PDB entry 5WPT | electron microscopy, 3.75 A resolution | chains A and B of the 4 polymer chains in the assembly

[Chain A (and B)]
Molecule: Mucolipin-1
Organism: Mus musculus
Notes: chain B of this document is another copy of the same molecule, construct and numbering; everything in this record applies to it too
UniProtKB: Q99J21 (MCLN1_MOUSE); residues 1-580 here = UniProt positions 1-580
Sequence (592 residues; row label = number of the first residue in the row):
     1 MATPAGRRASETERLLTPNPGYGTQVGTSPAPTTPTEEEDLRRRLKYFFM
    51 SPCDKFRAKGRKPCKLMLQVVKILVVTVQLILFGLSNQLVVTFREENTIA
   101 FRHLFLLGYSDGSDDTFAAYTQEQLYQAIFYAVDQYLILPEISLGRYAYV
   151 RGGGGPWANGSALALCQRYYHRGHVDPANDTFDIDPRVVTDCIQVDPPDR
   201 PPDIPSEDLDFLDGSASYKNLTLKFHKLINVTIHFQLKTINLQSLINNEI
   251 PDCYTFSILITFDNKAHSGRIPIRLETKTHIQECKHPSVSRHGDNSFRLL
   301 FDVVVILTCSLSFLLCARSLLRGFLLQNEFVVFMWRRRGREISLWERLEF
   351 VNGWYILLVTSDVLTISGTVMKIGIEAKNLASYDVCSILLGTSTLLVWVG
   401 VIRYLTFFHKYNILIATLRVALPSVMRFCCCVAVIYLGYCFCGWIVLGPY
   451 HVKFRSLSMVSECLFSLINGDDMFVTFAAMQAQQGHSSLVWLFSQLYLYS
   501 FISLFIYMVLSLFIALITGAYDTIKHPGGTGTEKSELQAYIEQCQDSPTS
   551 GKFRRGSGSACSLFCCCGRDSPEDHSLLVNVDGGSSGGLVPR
Disordered / not traced: 1-37, 152-161, 199-214, 286-295, 528-592
Sequence notes: expression tag (581-592)
Swiss-Prot annotation at these positions:
  - region: Arg42 to Lys62 (Interaction with phosphoinositides), Leu107 to Thr121 (Extracellular/lumenal pore loop), Cys565 to Cys567 (Required for palmitoylation and association with membranes)
  - motif: Glu11 to Leu16 (Dileucine motif), Asn469 to Phe474 (Selectivity filter), Glu573 to Leu578 (Dileucine internalization motif)
  - modified residue (Phosphoserine): Ser10, Ser557, Ser559
  - glycosylation (N-linked (GlcNAc...) asparagine): Asn220, Asn230
Covalently attached groups: N-acetylglucosamine (NAG) linked to Asn230

[Chain A / chain B interface]
Contacting residue pairs (100; chain A residue first):
  Ala119(A) - Leu144(B)
  Tyr120(A) - His103(B)  hydrogen bond
  Tyr120(A) - Leu144(B)
  Thr121(A) - Ile142(B)
  Thr121(A) - Leu144(B)
  Gln122(A) - Glu141(B)
  Gln122(A) - Ile142(B)  hydrogen bond (backbone-backbone)
  Val175(A) - Arg146(B)
  Val175(A) - Ile240(B)  hydrophobic
  Val175(A) - Leu242(B)  hydrophobic
  Asp176(A) - Ile240(B)
  Pro177(A) - Arg146(B)
  Pro177(A) - Ala148(B)  hydrophobic
  Pro177(A) - Lys238(B)
  Pro177(A) - Ile240(B)  hydrophobic
  Asp180(A) - Cys253(B)  hydrogen bond
  Asp180(A) - Cys284(B)
  Asp180(A) - Lys285(B)
  Thr181(A) - Lys285(B)
  Phe182(A) - Cys284(B)  hydrophobic
  Ile184(A) - Leu242(B)  hydrophobic
  Ile184(A) - Leu245(B)  hydrophobic
  Phe225(A) - Leu144(B)
  Phe225(A) - Arg146(B)
  His226(A) - Arg146(B)
  Lys265(A) - Gln243(B)  hydrogen bond (backbone-side chain)
  Ala266(A) - Phe93(B)
  Ala266(A) - Glu96(B)
  His267(A) - Leu242(B)
  Ser268(A) - Glu96(B)  hydrogen bond
  Ser268(A) - Asn97(B)
  Ser268(A) - Ala100(B)
  Ser268(A) - Tyr147(B)  hydrogen bond (backbone-side chain)
  Gly269(A) - Ala100(B)
  Gly269(A) - Gly145(B)
  Ile271(A) - Leu144(B)  hydrophobic
  Arg427(A) - Phe408(B)
  Cys431(A) - Ile402(B)  hydrophobic
  Cys431(A) - Leu405(B)  hydrophobic
  Val434(A) - Trp398(B)
  Val434(A) - Val401(B)  hydrophobic
  Gly438(A) - Leu395(B)
  Tyr439(A) - Leu395(B)
  Phe441(A) - Leu80(B)
  Phe441(A) - Ile81(B)  hydrophobic
  Phe441(A) - Thr394(B)
  Cys442(A) - Gly391(B)  hydrogen bond (side chain-backbone)
  Trp444(A) - Ile81(B)
  Trp444(A) - Gly84(B)
  Trp444(A) - Gln88(B)
  Ile445(A) - Leu80(B)  hydrophobic
  Ile445(A) - Phe83(B)  hydrophobic
  Val446(A) - Ser387(B)
  Pro449(A) - Val91(B)  hydrophobic
  Tyr450(A) - Asp384(B)
  Arg455(A) - Gln88(B)
  Arg455(A) - Val91(B)
  Arg455(A) - Glu95(B)
  Leu467(A) - Asn469(B)
  Ile468(A) - Asn469(B)  hydrogen bond (backbone-side chain)
  Asn469(A) - Asn469(B)  hydrogen bond (backbone-side chain)
  Gly470(A) - Asn469(B)
  Gly470(A) - Gly470(B)
  Asp471(A) - Asp471(B)
  Asp472(A) - Asp471(B)  hydrogen bond (backbone-side chain)
  Met473(A) - Phe465(B)
  Met473(A) - Ser466(B)
  Met473(A) - Asn469(B)
  Met473(A) - Asp471(B)  hydrogen bond (backbone-side chain)
  Phe474(A) - Lys453(B)
  Phe474(A) - Met459(B)  hydrophobic
  Phe474(A) - Glu462(B)
  Phe474(A) - Cys463(B)  hydrophobic
  Phe474(A) - Ser466(B)
  Phe474(A) - Asp471(B)  hydrogen bond (backbone-side chain)
  Phe474(A) - Asp472(B)
  Phe477(A) - Glu462(B)
  Gln481(A) - Ser458(B)
  Gln481(A) - Glu462(B)  hydrogen bond
  Gln483(A) - Glu276(B)
  Ser487(A) - Asp384(B)  hydrogen bond
  Val490(A) - Asp384(B)
  Trp491(A) - Ser458(B)
  Phe493(A) - Ile388(B)  hydrophobic
  Gln495(A) - Glu462(B)
  Tyr499(A) - Ser461(B)  hydrogen bond
  Tyr499(A) - Glu462(B)
  Tyr499(A) - Phe465(B)  hydrophobic
  Ile502(A) - Phe465(B)  hydrophobic
  Ile506(A) - Asn469(B)
  Tyr507(A) - Ile468(B)
  Tyr507(A) - Leu510(B)  hydrophobic
  Tyr507(A) - Phe513(B)  hydrophobic
  Met508(A) - Phe513(B)  hydrophobic
  Ser511(A) - Phe513(B)
  Ser511(A) - Ile514(B)
  Ser511(A) - Ile517(B)
  Leu512(A) - Ile517(B)  hydrophobic
  Ile514(A) - Ile514(B)  hydrophobic
  Leu516(A) - Tyr521(B)
Other interface residues (no listed pair), chain A (69 interface residues in all): Thr116, Tyr170, Asn179, Arg270, Cys430, Ile435, Leu437, Gly448, Val475, Ala478, Leu489, Ala515
Other interface residues (no listed pair), chain B (69 interface residues in all): Leu85, Ile99, Leu104, Asp111, Ser143, Ile246, Pro251, Val385, Thr392, Val399, Phe505, Thr518

[Overview]
The chain A/chain B interface involves 69 residues from each chain; the contacts include 15 hydrogen bonds.
Polar pairs include Tyr120(A)-His103(B), Asp180(A)-Cys253(B) and Lys265(A)-Gln243(B). N-acetylglucosamine is
covalently linked to Asn230(A).
Chain A and chain B are both Mucolipin-1 (Mus musculus); the structure, Cryo-EM structure of mammalian
endolysosomal TRPML1 channel in nanodiscs in closed II conformation at 3.75 Angstrom ..., was determined by
electron microscopy (same publication as 5WPQ and 5WPV).
